1KN1 - chains A and B; structure by X-ray diffraction, 2.20 A resolution.

Chain A:
Protein: Allophycocyanin
Source organism: Porphyra yezoensis
Sequence (160 residues; each row starts with the number of its first residue; note: 12 numbers in that range are skipped by the numbering (no residue carries them; nothing is unmodelled there)):
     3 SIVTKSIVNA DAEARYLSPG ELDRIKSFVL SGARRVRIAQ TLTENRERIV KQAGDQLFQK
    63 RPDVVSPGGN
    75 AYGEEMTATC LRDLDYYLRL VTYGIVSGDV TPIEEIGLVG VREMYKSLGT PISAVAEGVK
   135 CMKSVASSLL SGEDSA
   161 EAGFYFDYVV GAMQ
Covalent attachments: phycocyanobilin (CYC) linked to Cys84

Chain B:
Protein: Allophycocyanin
Source organism: Porphyra yezoensis
Sequence (161 residues; row label = number of the first residue in the row; note: 13 numbers in that range are skipped by the numbering (no residue carries them; nothing is unmodelled there)):
     1 MQDAITSVIN SSDVQGKYLD SSAIEKLKGY FQTGELRVRA ATTIAANAAN IIKEAVAKSL
    61 LY
    64 SDITRPGGN
    75 MYTTRRYAAC IRDLDYYLRY ATYAMLAGDP SILDERVLNG LKETYNSLGV PIGATIQAIQ
   135 AMKEVTSGLV GPDAGK
   161 EMGLYFDYIC SGLS
Covalent attachments: phycocyanobilin (CYC) linked to Cys84

How chain A and chain B interact:
Residue-residue contacts (50):
  Ser3(A) with Asp3(B), hydrogen bond; Thr6(B)
  Val5(A) with Asp3(B); Tyr30(B); Leu100(B)
  Thr6(A) with Met1(B); Asp3(B), hydrogen bond
  Ile9(A) with Tyr97(B); Ala101(B), hydrophobic
  Val10(A) with Met1(B), hydrophobic
  Ala12(A) with Tyr97(B)
  Asp13(A) with Arg93(B), salt bridge; Tyr94(B), hydrogen bond; Tyr97(B), hydrogen bond (backbone-side chain); Arg110(B), salt bridge
  Ala16(A) with Arg93(B)
  Arg17(A) with Arg93(B); Tyr97(B), hydrogen bond (backbone-side chain)
  Tyr18(A) with Ala45(B), hydrophobic; Ala48(B), hydrophobic; Leu92(B); Arg93(B)
  Leu19(A) with Leu100(B), hydrophobic
  Leu24(A) with Val38(B); Thr42(B)
  Ile27(A) with Val38(B), hydrophobic
  Lys28(A) with Glu35(B)
  Phe30(A) with Ile5(B), hydrophobic; Phe31(B), hydrophobic
  Val31(A) with Phe31(B), hydrophobic
  Leu32(A) with Glu35(B)
  Gly34(A) with Phe31(B)
  Val38(A) with Ile24(B), hydrophobic
  Gln42(A) with Ile24(B)
  Thr45(A) with Tyr18(B)
  Arg48(A) with Tyr18(B)
  Asp89(A) with Tyr18(B), hydrogen bond
  Leu92(A) with Tyr18(B)
  Arg93(A) with Asp13(B), salt bridge; Gly16(B); Lys17(B); Tyr18(B), hydrogen bond (backbone-side chain)
  Tyr97(A) with Ile9(B); Ser12(B); Asp13(B), hydrogen bond (side chain-backbone); Lys17(B), hydrogen bond (side chain-backbone)
  Val100(A) with Phe31(B)
  Ser101(A) with Ile5(B); Ile9(B)
  Ile110(A) with Asp13(B)
Other interface residues (no listed pair), chain A (32 interface residues in all): Leu94, Thr96, Pro106
Other interface residues (no listed pair), chain B (33 interface residues in all): Leu19, Leu27, Lys28, Gly34, Ala41, Ile44, Thr96, Ile106

In short:
Chain A and chain B form an interface of 32 and 33 residues respectively; the contacts include 9 hydrogen
bonds and 3 salt bridges. Polar contacts include Asp13(A)-Arg93(B), Asp13(A)-Arg110(B) and Arg93(A)-Asp13(B).
Chain A is Allophycocyanin and chain B is Allophycocyanin, both from Porphyra yezoensis; the structure,
Crystal structure of allophycocyanin, was determined by X-ray diffraction.
